5NSS - chains D and E of the 14 polymer chains in the assembly; structure by electron microscopy, 5.80 A resolution (low resolution: residue-level contacts below are approximate; hydrogen-bond / salt-bridge calls are withheld).

Chain D:
Protein: DNA-directed RNA polymerase subunit beta'
Source organism: Escherichia coli K-12
Notes: EC 2.7.7.6
UniProtKB: P0A8T7 (RPOC_ECOLI); numbering as in UniProt; present here: 1-54, 99-1407
Amino-acid sequence (1449 residues; each row starts with the number of its first residue; note: 2 numbers in that range are skipped by the numbering (no residue carries them; nothing is unmodelled there); a row labelled like 54A-54Z holds insertion residues (54A, then the next letters in order); X marks 42 residues of unknown identity (built as UNK)):
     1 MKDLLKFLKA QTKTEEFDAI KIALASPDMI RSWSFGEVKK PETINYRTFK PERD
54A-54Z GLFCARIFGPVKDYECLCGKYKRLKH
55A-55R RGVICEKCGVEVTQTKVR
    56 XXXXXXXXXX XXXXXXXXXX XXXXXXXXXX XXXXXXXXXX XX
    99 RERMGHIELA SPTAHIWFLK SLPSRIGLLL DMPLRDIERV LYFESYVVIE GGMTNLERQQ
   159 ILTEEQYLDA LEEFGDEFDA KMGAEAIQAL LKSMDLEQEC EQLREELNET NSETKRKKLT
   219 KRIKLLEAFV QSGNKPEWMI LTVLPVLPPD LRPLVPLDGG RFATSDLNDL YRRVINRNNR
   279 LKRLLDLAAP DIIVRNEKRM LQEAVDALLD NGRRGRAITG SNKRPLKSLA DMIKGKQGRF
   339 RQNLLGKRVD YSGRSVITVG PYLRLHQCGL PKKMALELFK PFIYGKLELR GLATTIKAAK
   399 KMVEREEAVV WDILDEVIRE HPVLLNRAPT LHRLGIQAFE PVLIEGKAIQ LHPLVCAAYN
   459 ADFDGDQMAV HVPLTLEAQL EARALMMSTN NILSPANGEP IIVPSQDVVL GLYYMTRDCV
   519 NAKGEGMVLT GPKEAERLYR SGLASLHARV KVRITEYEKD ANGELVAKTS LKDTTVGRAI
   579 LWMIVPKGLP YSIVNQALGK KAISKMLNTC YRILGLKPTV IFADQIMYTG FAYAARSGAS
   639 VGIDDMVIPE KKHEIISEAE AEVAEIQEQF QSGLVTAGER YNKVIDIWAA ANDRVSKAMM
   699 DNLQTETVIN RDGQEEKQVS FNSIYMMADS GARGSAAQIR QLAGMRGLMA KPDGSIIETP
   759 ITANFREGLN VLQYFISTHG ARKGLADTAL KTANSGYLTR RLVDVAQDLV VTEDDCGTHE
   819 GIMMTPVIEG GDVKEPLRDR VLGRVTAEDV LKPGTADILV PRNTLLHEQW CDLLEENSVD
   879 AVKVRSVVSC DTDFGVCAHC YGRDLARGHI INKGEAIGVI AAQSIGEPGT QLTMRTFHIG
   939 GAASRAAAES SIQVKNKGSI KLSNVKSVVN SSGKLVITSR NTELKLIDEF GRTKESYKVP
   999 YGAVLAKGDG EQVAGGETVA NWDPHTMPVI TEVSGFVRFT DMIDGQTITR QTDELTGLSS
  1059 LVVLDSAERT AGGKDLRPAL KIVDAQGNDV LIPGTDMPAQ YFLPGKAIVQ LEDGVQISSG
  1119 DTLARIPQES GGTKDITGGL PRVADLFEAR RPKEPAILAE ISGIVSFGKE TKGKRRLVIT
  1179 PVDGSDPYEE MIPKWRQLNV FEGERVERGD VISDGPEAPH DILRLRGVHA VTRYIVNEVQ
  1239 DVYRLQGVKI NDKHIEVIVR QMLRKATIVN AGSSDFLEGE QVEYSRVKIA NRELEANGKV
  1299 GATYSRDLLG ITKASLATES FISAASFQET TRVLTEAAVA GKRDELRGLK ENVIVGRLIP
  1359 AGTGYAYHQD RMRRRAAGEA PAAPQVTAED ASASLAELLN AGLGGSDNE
Not modelled in the structure: 1-14, 54A-54Z, 55A-55R, 1048-1055, 1377-1407
UniProt features mapped onto this chain:
  - binding site (Zn(2+)): Cys54P, Cys55E, Cys814, Cys888, Cys895, Cys898
  - binding site (Mg(2+)): Asp460, Asp462, Asp464
  - modified residue: Lys983 (N6-acetyllysine)
  - mutagenesis: Gln504 (Q504P: Resistant to antibiotics salinamide A and B), Asn690 (N690D: Resistant to antibiotics salinamide A and B), Met697 (M697V: Resistant to antibiotics salinamide A and B), Ala735 (A735T: Resistant to antibiotics salinamide A and B), Arg738 (R738C/H/P/S: Resistant to antibiotics salinamide A and B), Ala748 (A748E: Resistant to antibiotics salinamide A and B), Pro758 (P758S/T: Resistant to antibiotics salinamide A and B), Phe763 (F763C: Resistant to antibiotics salinamide A and B), Ser775 (S775A: Resistant to antibiotics salinamide A and B), Ala779 (A779T/V: Resistant to antibiotics salinamide A and B), Arg780 (R780C: Resistant to antibiotics salinamide A and B), Gly782 (G782A/C: Resistant to antibiotics salinamide A and B), 1 further mutagenesis entry in UniProt

Chain E:
Protein: DNA-directed RNA polymerase subunit omega
Source organism: Escherichia coli K-12
Notes: EC 2.7.7.6
UniProtKB: P0A800 (RPOZ_ECOLI); residue numbers follow UniProt; this construct covers 1-91
Amino-acid sequence (91 residues; each row starts with the number of its first residue):
     1 MARVTVQDAV EKIGNRFDLV LVAARRARQM QVGGKDPLVP EENDKTTVIA LREIEEGLIN
    61 NQILDVRERQ EQQEQEAAEL QAVTAIAEGR R
Not modelled in the structure: 1, 76-91

Interface between chain D and chain E:
Contacting residue pairs - 32 pairs, chain D then chain E:
  Glu414(D) - Lys45(E)
  Val415(D) - Lys45(E)
  Arg417(D) - Asn43(E)
  Glu418(D) - Asp44(E)
  Glu418(D) - Lys45(E)
  Glu418(D) - Val48(E)
  Leu474(D) - Ala24(E)
  Leu474(D) - Arg28(E)
  Leu478(D) - Leu19(E)
  Leu478(D) - Val20(E)
  Leu478(D) - Ala23(E)
  Leu478(D) - Ala24(E)
  Leu478(D) - Thr47(E)
  Glu479(D) - Val20(E)
  Arg481(D) - Thr47(E)
  Arg481(D) - Leu51(E)
  Ala482(D) - Val6(E)
  Ala482(D) - Leu19(E)
  Leu483(D) - Arg16(E)
  Leu483(D) - Val20(E)
  Gly613(D) - Gln7(E)
  Leu614(D) - Gln7(E)
  Val618(D) - Thr5(E)
  Ile619(D) - Val4(E)
  Arg905(D) - Arg16(E)
  Gly906(D) - Arg16(E)
  His907(D) - Arg16(E)
  Ile908(D) - Arg16(E)
  Ile909(D) - Arg16(E)
  Thr1361(D) - Phe17(E)
  Thr1361(D) - Asp18(E)
  Ala1364(D) - Asp18(E)
Other interface residues (no listed pair), chain D (28 interface residues in all): His364, His419, Glu475, Thr487, Asn488, Asn910, Gly1360
Other interface residues (no listed pair), chain E (22 interface residues in all): Asp8, Asn15, Ala27, Glu42

Summary:
28 residues of chain D face 22 of chain E across their interface. UniProt lists 8 Zn2+-binding residues, 3
Mg2+-binding residues and 13 mutagenesis sites on chain D.
Here chain D is DNA-directed RNA polymerase subunit beta' and chain E is DNA-directed RNA polymerase subunit
omega, both from Escherichia coli K-12. Entry 5NSS (Cryo-EM structure of RNA polymerase-sigma54 holoenzyme
with promoter DNA and transcription activator PspF intermedate complex) was determined by electron microscopy
together with 5NSR from the same study.
